1UX1 - chains A and B of the 4 polymer chains in the assembly; structure by X-ray diffraction, 2.36 A resolution.

# Chain A (and B)
Name: Cytidine deaminase
Source organism: Bacillus subtilis
Notes: EC 3.5.4.5; chain B of this document is another copy of the same molecule, construct and numbering; everything in this record applies to it too
UniProtKB: P19079 (CDD_BACSU); residues 1-136 here = UniProt positions 1-136
Chain sequence (136 residues; row label = number of the first residue in the row):
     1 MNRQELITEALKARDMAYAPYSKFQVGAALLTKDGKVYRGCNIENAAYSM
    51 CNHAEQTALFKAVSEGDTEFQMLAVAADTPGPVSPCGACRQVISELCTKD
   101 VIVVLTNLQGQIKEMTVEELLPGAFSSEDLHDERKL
Unresolved in the structure: 132-136 (chain B: 131-136)
Differences from the reference sequence: engineered mutation H53 (Cys in P19079), Q56 (Arg in P19079)
Metal / ion sites: Zn2+: H53, C86, C89 (together with tetrahydrodeoxyuridine)
Ligand contacts:
  - tetrahydrodeoxyuridine (THU), molecule 1: S22, F24, V26, N42, E44, H53, A54, E55, S84, P85, C86, C89
  - tetrahydrodeoxyuridine (THU), molecule 2: A46, A47, Y48
UniProt features mapped onto this chain:
  - active site: E55 (Proton donor)
  - binding site (substrate): N42 to E44
  - binding site (Zn(2+)): C86, C89

# Interface between chain A and chain B
Contacting residue pairs (28; chain A residue first):
  F24(A) - F125(B)  hydrophobic
  F24(A) - D129(B)
  F24(A) - L130(B)  hydrophobic
  T79(A) - D129(B)
  S84(A) - G123(B)  hydrogen bond (side chain-backbone)
  S84(A) - A124(B)
  S84(A) - F125(B)
  C86(A) - Q91(B)
  G87(A) - G87(B)
  G87(A) - A88(B)
  G87(A) - Q91(B)  hydrogen bond (backbone-side chain)
  A88(A) - G87(B)
  A88(A) - A88(B)
  R90(A) - L121(B)
  R90(A) - P122(B)
  R90(A) - G123(B)
  Q91(A) - C86(B)
  Q91(A) - G87(B)  hydrogen bond (side chain-backbone)
  L121(A) - R90(B)
  P122(A) - R90(B)
  G123(A) - S84(B)  hydrogen bond (backbone-side chain)
  G123(A) - R90(B)
  A124(A) - S84(B)
  F125(A) - F24(B)  hydrophobic
  F125(A) - S84(B)
  D129(A) - F24(B)
  D129(A) - T79(B)
  L130(A) - F24(B)  hydrophobic
Other interface residues (no listed pair), chain A (16 interface residues in all): P85

# Summary
Chain A and chain B form an interface of 16 and 15 residues respectively; the contacts include 4 hydrogen
bonds. Polar pairs include S84(A)-G123(B) and G87(A)-Q91(B). Ligands of chain A: tetrahydrodeoxyuridine.
Both chains are Cytidine deaminase (Bacillus subtilis). Entry 1UX1 (Bacillus subtilis cytidine deaminase with
a Cys53His and an Arg56Gln substitution) was determined by X-ray diffraction together with 1UWZ from the same
study.
